PDB entry 8OVW | electron microscopy, 3.40 A resolution | chains O and P of the 17 polymer chains in the assembly

Chain O:
Protein: Inner kinetochore subunit MCM21
Source organism: Saccharomyces cerevisiae
UniProtKB: Q06675 (CENPO_YEAST); numbering as in UniProt (aligned over 1-368)
Amino-acid sequence (368 residues; row label = number of the first residue in the row):
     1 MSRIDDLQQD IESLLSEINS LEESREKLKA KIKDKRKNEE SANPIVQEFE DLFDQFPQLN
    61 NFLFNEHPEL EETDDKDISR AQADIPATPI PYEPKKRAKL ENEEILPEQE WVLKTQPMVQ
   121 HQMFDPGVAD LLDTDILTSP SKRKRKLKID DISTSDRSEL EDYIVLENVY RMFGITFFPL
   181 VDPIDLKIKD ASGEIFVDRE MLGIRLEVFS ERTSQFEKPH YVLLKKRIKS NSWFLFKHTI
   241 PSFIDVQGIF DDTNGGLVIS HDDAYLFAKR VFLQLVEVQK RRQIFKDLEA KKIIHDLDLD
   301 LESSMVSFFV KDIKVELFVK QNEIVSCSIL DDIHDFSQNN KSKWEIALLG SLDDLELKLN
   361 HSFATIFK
Unresolved in the structure: 1-119, 149-152, 365-368
Curated features (UniProtKB/Swiss-Prot):
  - modified residue: Thr-88 (Phosphothreonine)

Chain P:
Protein: Inner kinetochore subunit CTF19
Source organism: Saccharomyces cerevisiae
UniProtKB: Q02732 (CENPP_YEAST); residue numbers follow UniProt; this construct covers 1-369
Amino-acid sequence (369 residues; row label = number of the first residue in the row):
     1 MDFTSDTTNS HDTSNSHLSL EDAVGTHHAG EADVNIDGDE KQQLSLLDDD QVRALKLQEE
    61 KDALLTRRNT LLQEIQTYQN ILMKENNSKT KNGDILQNDI TQDFLNLISI SSSNPNSAIS
   121 DRKRVERING LTNLQKELVT KYDTLPLLNM NLRLSYLRDH TYPHLQVSVQ SRDRVHNDGI
   181 EVLVVNYKFC RNTMNPFEIQ FKMFYKFEDS TLLKWEILRI STNVRLKAKQ LLATRNFQKC
   241 LLSLYEFDKI KSKKTGIFQN LINLLKRKTR CYLMNNSDSL IVERVIREGR LTTIKLQINF
   301 IITMPGERGK PRNCFLPMSK ISIALWKGGE RFNQIDLDEI CYGLIKEYGV KTGLKEICNV
   361 CLFPDMYAR
Unresolved in the structure: 1-97, 113-123, 309-312

Chain O / chain P interface:
Pairs across the interface - 90 pairs, chain O then chain P:
  Asp-156(O) / Leu-131(P)
  Leu-160(O) / Gly-130(P)
  Leu-160(O) / Leu-131(P)  hydrophobic
  Leu-160(O) / Met-150(P)  hydrophobic
  Glu-161(O) / Arg-172(P)
  Asp-162(O) / Arg-172(P)  salt bridge
  Tyr-163(O) / Met-150(P)  hydrophobic
  Tyr-163(O) / Leu-154(P)  hydrophobic
  Ile-164(O) / Met-150(P)  hydrophobic
  Val-165(O) / Arg-172(P)
  Val-165(O) / Leu-183(P)  hydrophobic
  Leu-166(O) / Val-167(P)  hydrophobic
  Glu-167(O) / Met-150(P)
  Glu-167(O) / Arg-153(P)  salt bridge
  Glu-167(O) / Leu-157(P)
  Val-169(O) / Val-167(P)  hydrophobic
  Val-169(O) / Leu-183(P)  hydrophobic
  Val-169(O) / Val-185(P)  hydrophobic
  Val-169(O) / Tyr-187(P)
  Tyr-170(O) / Leu-157(P)
  Tyr-170(O) / Arg-158(P)
  Tyr-170(O) / Tyr-162(P)  hydrophobic
  Tyr-170(O) / Leu-165(P)
  Tyr-170(O) / Val-167(P)
  Met-172(O) / Tyr-205(P)
  Met-172(O) / Phe-237(P)  hydrophobic
  Met-172(O) / Gln-238(P)
  Phe-173(O) / Tyr-162(P)
  Phe-173(O) / Leu-165(P)  hydrophobic
  Phe-173(O) / Tyr-187(P)  hydrophobic
  Phe-173(O) / Gln-238(P)
  Phe-173(O) / Leu-241(P)
  Phe-173(O) / Leu-242(P)
  Gly-174(O) / Gln-238(P)
  Ile-175(O) / Thr-161(P)  hydrogen bond (backbone-side chain)
  Ile-175(O) / Tyr-162(P)  hydrogen bond (backbone-side chain)
  Thr-176(O) / Leu-157(P)
  Thr-176(O) / Thr-161(P)
  Phe-177(O) / Tyr-156(P)
  Phe-177(O) / His-160(P)
  Phe-177(O) / Thr-161(P)
  Phe-178(O) / Pro-146(P)  hydrophobic
  Pro-179(O) / Pro-146(P)
  Pro-179(O) / Leu-147(P)  hydrogen bond (backbone-backbone)
  Pro-179(O) / Leu-152(P)  hydrophobic
  Pro-179(O) / Arg-153(P)
  Pro-179(O) / Tyr-156(P)  hydrophobic
  Leu-180(O) / Thr-144(P)
  Leu-180(O) / Leu-145(P)
  Leu-180(O) / Pro-146(P)  hydrophobic
  Val-181(O) / Leu-138(P)  hydrophobic
  Val-181(O) / Leu-147(P)  hydrophobic
  Pro-183(O) / Tyr-142(P)
  Pro-183(O) / Asp-143(P)
  Leu-186(O) / Leu-138(P)  hydrophobic
  Leu-186(O) / Lys-141(P)
  Gly-193(O) / Gln-135(P)
  Glu-194(O) / Gln-135(P)
  Ile-195(O) / Gln-135(P)  hydrogen bond (backbone-side chain)
  Ile-195(O) / Leu-138(P)
  Ile-195(O) / Val-139(P)  hydrophobic
  Glu-207(O) / Gln-238(P)  hydrogen bond (backbone-side chain)
  Val-208(O) / Gln-238(P)
  Phe-209(O) / Leu-212(P)  hydrophobic
  Phe-209(O) / Asn-236(P)  hydrogen bond (backbone-side chain)
  Phe-209(O) / Gln-238(P)  hydrogen bond (backbone-side chain)
  Glu-211(O) / Arg-235(P)
  Glu-211(O) / Asn-236(P)  hydrogen bond (side chain-backbone)
  Ser-214(O) / Ser-210(P)
  Ser-214(O) / Thr-211(P)
  Ser-214(O) / Leu-212(P)  hydrogen bond (side chain-backbone)
  Gln-215(O) / Asp-209(P)  hydrogen bond
  Gln-215(O) / Ser-210(P)
  Gln-215(O) / Thr-211(P)
  Phe-216(O) / Gln-238(P)
  His-261(O) / His-160(P)
  Tyr-265(O) / Thr-161(P)
  Tyr-265(O) / Tyr-162(P)
  Tyr-265(O) / Leu-242(P)
  Tyr-265(O) / Tyr-245(P)
  Lys-269(O) / Glu-246(P)  salt bridge
  Lys-269(O) / Leu-316(P)
  Phe-272(O) / Gln-238(P)
  Phe-272(O) / Leu-242(P)  hydrophobic
  Leu-273(O) / Phe-315(P)  hydrophobic
  Leu-273(O) / Leu-316(P)  hydrophobic
  Val-276(O) / Lys-239(P)
  Val-276(O) / Phe-315(P)  hydrophobic
  Lys-280(O) / Lys-239(P)
  Asn-322(O) / Asn-313(P)  hydrogen bond (side chain-backbone)
Interface residues without a listed pair, chain O (46 interface residues in all): Ser-158, Glu-159, Met-201, Leu-202, Thr-213
Interface residues without a listed pair, chain P (50 interface residues in all): Val-169, Met-203, Leu-213, Lys-249, Cys-314

Overview:
46 residues of chain O face 50 of chain P across their interface; the contacts include 11 hydrogen bonds and 3
salt bridges. Among the polar pairs are Asp-162(O)/Arg-172(P), Glu-167(O)/Arg-153(P) and
Lys-269(O)/Glu-246(P).
Here chain O is Inner kinetochore subunit MCM21 and chain P is Inner kinetochore subunit CTF19, both from
Saccharomyces cerevisiae. Entry 8OVW (Cryo-EM structure of CBF1-CCAN bound topologically to centromeric DNA)
was determined by electron microscopy (same publication as 8OVX, 8OW0 and 8OW1).
